8WTO - chains A and B; structure by electron microscopy, 2.38 A resolution.

Chain A (and B):
Molecule: ABC transporter G family member 16
Organism: Arabidopsis thaliana
Notes: chain B of this document is another copy of the same molecule, construct and numbering; everything in this record applies to it too
UniProt: Q9M2V7 (AB16G_ARATH); residues 1-736 here = UniProt positions 1-736
Chain sequence (736 residues; row label = number of the first residue in the row):
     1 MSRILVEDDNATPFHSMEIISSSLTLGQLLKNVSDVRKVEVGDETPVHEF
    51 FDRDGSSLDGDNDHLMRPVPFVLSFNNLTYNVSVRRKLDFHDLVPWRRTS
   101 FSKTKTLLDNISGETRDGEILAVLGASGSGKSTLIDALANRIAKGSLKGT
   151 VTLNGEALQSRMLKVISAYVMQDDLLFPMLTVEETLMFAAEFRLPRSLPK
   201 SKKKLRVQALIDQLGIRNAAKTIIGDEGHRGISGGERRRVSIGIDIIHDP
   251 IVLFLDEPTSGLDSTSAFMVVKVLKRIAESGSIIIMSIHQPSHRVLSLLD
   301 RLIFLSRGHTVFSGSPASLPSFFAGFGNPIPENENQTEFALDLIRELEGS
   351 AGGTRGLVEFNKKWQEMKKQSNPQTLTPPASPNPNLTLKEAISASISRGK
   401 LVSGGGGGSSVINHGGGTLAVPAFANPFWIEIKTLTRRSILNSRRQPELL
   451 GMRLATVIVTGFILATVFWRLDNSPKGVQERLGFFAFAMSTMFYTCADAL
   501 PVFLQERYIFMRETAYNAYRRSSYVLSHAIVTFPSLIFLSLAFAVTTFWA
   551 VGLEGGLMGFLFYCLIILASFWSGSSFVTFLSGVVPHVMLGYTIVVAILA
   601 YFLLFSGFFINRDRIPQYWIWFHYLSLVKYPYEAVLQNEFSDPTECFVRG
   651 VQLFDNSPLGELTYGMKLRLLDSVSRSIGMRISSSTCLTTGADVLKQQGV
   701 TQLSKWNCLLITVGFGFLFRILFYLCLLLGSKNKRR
Disordered / not traced: 1-66, 86-101, 372-384, 403-418, 736
UniProt features mapped onto this chain:
  - binding site (ATP): Gly125 to Ser132
Disulfide bonds: Cys646-Cys687
Metal / ion sites: Mg2+: Ser132, Gln172 (together with ADP)
Small-molecule neighbours:
  - ADP / beryllium trifluoride, molecule 1: Val82, Lys105, Leu107, Ala126, Ser127, Gly128, Ser129, Gly130, Lys131, Ser132, Thr133, Gln172, Glu257, His289
  - ADP / beryllium trifluoride, molecule 2: Ala219, Thr222, Arg230, Gly231, Ile232, Ser233, Gly234, Gly235, Glu236, Gly261

Interface between chain A and chain B:
Pairs across the interface (171; chain A residue first):
  Arg85(A) with Ile223(B)
  Lys105(A) with Thr222(B)
  Gly125(A) with Asp263(B)
  Ala126(A) with Asp263(B)
  Ser127(A) with Ser233(B), hydrogen bond; Gly235(B); Glu236(B), hydrogen bond (side chain-backbone); Arg239(B), hydrogen bond; Asp263(B), hydrogen bond (backbone-side chain)
  Gly128(A) with Ser233(B); Glu236(B)
  Ser132(A) with Arg230(B)
  Gln172(A) with Gly234(B)
  Asp173(A) with Arg237(B), salt bridge
  Leu175(A) with Glu227(B)
  Asn218(A) with Arg307(B)
  Thr222(A) with Lys105(B)
  Ile223(A) with Arg85(B)
  Glu227(A) with Leu175(B); Tyr508(B); Arg512(B), salt bridge; Asn733(B), hydrogen bond (backbone-side chain)
  Gly228(A) with Tyr508(B); Asn733(B)
  Arg230(A) with Ser132(B)
  Ser233(A) with Ser127(B), hydrogen bond; Gly128(B)
  Gly234(A) with Gln172(B)
  Gly235(A) with Ser127(B)
  Glu236(A) with Ser127(B), hydrogen bond (backbone-side chain); Gly128(B)
  Arg237(A) with Asp173(B), salt bridge
  Arg239(A) with Ser127(B), hydrogen bond
  Glu257(A) with Gly261(B)
  Thr259(A) with Gln290(B), hydrogen bond (backbone-side chain)
  Gly261(A) with Glu257(B); His289(B), hydrogen bond (backbone-side chain)
  Leu262(A) with His289(B); Gln290(B), hydrogen bond (backbone-side chain)
  Asp263(A) with Gly125(B); Ala126(B); Ser127(B), hydrogen bond (side chain-backbone); His289(B), hydrogen bond (backbone-side chain); Leu341(B)
  Ser264(A) with Gln290(B); Glu338(B)
  Thr265(A) with Leu341(B); Asp342(B), hydrogen bond
  Ala267(A) with Gln290(B)
  Met269(A) with Arg345(B), hydrogen bond
  His289(A) with Gly261(B), hydrogen bond (side chain-backbone); Leu262(B); Asp263(B), hydrogen bond (side chain-backbone)
  Gln290(A) with Thr259(B), hydrogen bond (side chain-backbone); Leu262(B), hydrogen bond (side chain-backbone); Ser264(B); Ala267(B); Gln290(B)
  Ser292(A) with Glu338(B), hydrogen bond
  Arg294(A) with Glu338(B), salt bridge; Asp342(B), salt bridge
  Arg307(A) with Asn218(B)
  Glu338(A) with Ser264(B); Ser292(B), hydrogen bond; Arg294(B), salt bridge
  Leu341(A) with Asp263(B); Thr265(B)
  Asp342(A) with Thr265(B), hydrogen bond; Arg294(B), salt bridge
  Arg345(A) with Met269(B), hydrogen bond
  Glu448(A) with Leu590(B)
  Leu449(A) with His587(B); Met589(B), hydrophobic; Leu590(B), hydrophobic
  Met452(A) with Leu590(B), hydrophobic
  Arg453(A) with Thr593(B)
  Thr456(A) with Thr593(B); Ala597(B); Tyr601(B), hydrogen bond (backbone-side chain)
  Val459(A) with Tyr601(B)
  Thr460(A) with Tyr601(B), hydrogen bond
  Ile463(A) with Tyr601(B), hydrophobic; Leu604(B), hydrophobic; Phe605(B), hydrophobic; Trp619(B), hydrophobic
  Leu464(A) with Leu604(B), hydrophobic
  Thr466(A) with Pro616(B); Tyr618(B), hydrogen bond (backbone-side chain); Trp619(B), hydrogen bond
  Val467(A) with Phe605(B), hydrophobic; Ile610(B), hydrophobic; Arg614(B), hydrogen bond (backbone-side chain); Trp619(B)
  Leu471(A) with Arg614(B)
  Glu480(A) with Arg614(B), salt bridge
  Phe487(A) with Ala600(B); Leu604(B), hydrophobic; Phe609(B), hydrophobic
  Thr491(A) with Ala600(B)
  Tyr494(A) with Tyr494(B), hydrophobic; Val596(B)
  Asp498(A) with Met589(B); Thr593(B), hydrogen bond
  Pro501(A) with Met589(B), hydrophobic
  Val502(A) with Met589(B), hydrophobic
  Gln505(A) with Val588(B); Met589(B)
  Tyr508(A) with Glu227(B); Gly228(B)
  Arg512(A) with Glu227(B), salt bridge
  His587(A) with Leu449(B)
  Val588(A) with Gln505(B)
  Met589(A) with Leu449(B), hydrophobic; Asp498(B); Pro501(B), hydrophobic; Val502(B), hydrophobic; Gln505(B)
  Leu590(A) with Glu448(B); Leu449(B), hydrophobic; Met452(B), hydrophobic
  Tyr592(A) with Tyr592(B), hydrophobic
  Thr593(A) with Arg453(B); Thr456(B); Asp498(B), hydrogen bond
  Val596(A) with Tyr494(B)
  Ala597(A) with Thr456(B)
  Ala600(A) with Phe487(B); Thr491(B)
  Tyr601(A) with Thr456(B), hydrogen bond (side chain-backbone); Val459(B); Thr460(B), hydrogen bond; Ile463(B), hydrophobic
  Leu604(A) with Ile463(B), hydrophobic; Leu464(B), hydrophobic; Phe487(B), hydrophobic
  Phe605(A) with Ile463(B), hydrophobic; Val467(B), hydrophobic
  Phe609(A) with Phe487(B), hydrophobic
  Ile610(A) with Val467(B), hydrophobic
  Arg614(A) with Val467(B), hydrogen bond (side chain-backbone); Leu471(B); Glu480(B), salt bridge
  Pro616(A) with Thr466(B)
  Tyr618(A) with Thr466(B), hydrogen bond (side chain-backbone)
  Trp619(A) with Ile463(B), hydrophobic; Thr466(B), hydrogen bond; Val467(B)
  Leu653(A) with Pro658(B); Leu659(B), hydrophobic
  Pro658(A) with Leu653(B); Leu688(B); Thr689(B)
  Leu659(A) with Leu653(B), hydrophobic; Ile682(B), hydrophobic
  Met666(A) with Ser677(B); Ile678(B), hydrophobic
  Arg669(A) with Ser677(B)
  Leu670(A) with Val674(B), hydrophobic
  Ser673(A) with Ser673(B); Ser677(B), hydrogen bond
  Val674(A) with Leu670(B), hydrophobic
  Ser677(A) with Met666(B); Arg669(B); Leu670(B); Ser673(B), hydrogen bond
  Ile678(A) with Met666(B), hydrophobic
  Ile682(A) with Leu659(B), hydrophobic
  Leu688(A) with Pro658(B)
  Thr689(A) with Pro658(B)
  Asn733(A) with Glu227(B), hydrogen bond (side chain-backbone); Gly228(B)
Also at the interface, not in a pair above, chain A (107 interface residues in all): Thr133, Met171, Gly215, Ser260, Thr337, Phe468, Gly483, Thr495, Ile594, Val648, Leu662, Arg676, Arg735
Also at the interface, not in a pair above, chain B (106 interface residues in all): Thr133, Met171, Gly215, Ser260, Thr337, Phe468, Gly483, Thr495, Ile594, Val648, Arg676, Arg735

Overview:
107 residues of chain A and 106 residues of chain B are in contact; the contacts include 38 hydrogen bonds and
10 salt bridges. Among the polar pairs are Asp173(A)-Arg237(B), Glu227(A)-Arg512(B) and Arg294(A)-Glu338(B).
Chain A binds ADP / beryllium trifluoride.
Both chains are ABC transporter G family member 16 (Arabidopsis thaliana). Entry 8WTO (Cryo-EM structure of
jasmonic acid transporter ABCG16 in outward conformation) was determined by electron microscopy (same
publication as 8WTM, 8WTN and 8WTP).
